6JCG - chain A; structure by X-ray diffraction, 2.50 A resolution.

Chain A:
Name: Integrase
From: Human immunodeficiency virus 1
Notes: fragment: HIV-1 Integrase catalytic core domain
UniProt: F2WR52 (F2WR52_9HIV1); residues 51-212 here = UniProt positions 51-212
Amino-acid sequence (163 residues; numbered 50 to 212; the number before each row is that of its first residue):
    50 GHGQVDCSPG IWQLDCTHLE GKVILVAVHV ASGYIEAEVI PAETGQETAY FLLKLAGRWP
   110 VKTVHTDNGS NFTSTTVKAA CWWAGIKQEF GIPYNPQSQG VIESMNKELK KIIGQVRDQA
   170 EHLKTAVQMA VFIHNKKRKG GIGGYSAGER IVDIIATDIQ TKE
Not modelled in the structure: 50-54, 143-149, 188-193, 209-212
Differences from the reference sequence: expression tag (50); engineered mutation Lys-185 (Phe in F2WR52)
Reported in the primary citation:
  - binding site for cacodylate ion: Cys-65, Cys-130
  - conformationally variable residues (helix shift, side-chain flip): Asp-64, Tyr-83, Glu-87, Glu-92, Gln-95, Glu-96, Tyr-99, His-114, Asn-120, Phe-121, Gly-140 to Ser-153, Asn-155, Gln-168, Glu-170, Lys-185
  - catalytic residues: Asp-64, Asp-116, Glu-152 (citing earlier work)
  - self-association interface (contacts with another copy of this molecule): Glu-87, Glu-92, Glu-96, Tyr-99

Overview:
The paper reports catalytic residues Asp-64, Asp-116 and Glu-152; a binding site for cacodylate ion at Cys-65
and Cys-130.
Chain A is Integrase (Human immunodeficiency virus 1); the structure, Room temperature structure of HIV-1
Integrase catalytic core domain by serial femtosecond crystallography, was determined by X-ray diffraction
(same publication as 6JCF).
